Entry 3CVT (X-ray diffraction, 2.50 A resolution); this record covers chains C and G of the 8 polymer chains in the assembly.

Chain C:
Molecule: DNA-3-methyladenine glycosylase 2
Source organism: Escherichia coli
Notes: EC 3.2.2.21
Reference sequence: P04395 (3MG2_ECOLI); residues 1-282 here = UniProt positions 1-282
Sequence (282 residues; row label = number of the first residue in the row):
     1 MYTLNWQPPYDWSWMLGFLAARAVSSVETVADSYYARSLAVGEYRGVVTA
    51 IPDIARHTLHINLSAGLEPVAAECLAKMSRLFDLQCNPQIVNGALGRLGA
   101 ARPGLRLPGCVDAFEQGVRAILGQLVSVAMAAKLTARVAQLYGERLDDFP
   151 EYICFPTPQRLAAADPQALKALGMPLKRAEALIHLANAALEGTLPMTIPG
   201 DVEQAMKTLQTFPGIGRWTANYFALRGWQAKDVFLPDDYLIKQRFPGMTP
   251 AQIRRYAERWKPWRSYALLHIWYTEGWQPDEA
UniProt features mapped onto this chain:
  - active site: Asp238 (Proton acceptor)
  - site: Trp218 (Determinant for substrate specificity and/or activity)

Chain G:
Molecule: 12-nt DNA strand
Sequence (12 nucleotides; each row starts with the number of its first residue):
     1 GACATGAGTGCC
Modified positions: 8OG (8-oxo-2'-deoxy-guanosine-5'-monophosphate) at position 6

How chain C and chain G interact:
Contacting residue pairs (4):
  Thr249(C) - DA7(G)  hydrogen bond to the phosphate
  Pro250(C) - DA7(G)  phosphate contact
  Ala251(C) - DA7(G)  hydrogen bond to the phosphate
  Arg254(C) - 8OG_6(G)  salt bridge to the phosphate
Other interface residues (no listed pair), chain G (4 interface residues in all): DT5, DG8

In short:
The chain C/chain G interface involves 4 residues from each chain, with 2 hydrogen bonds and 1 salt bridge.
Polar pairs include Thr249(C)-DA7(G), Ala251(C)-DA7(G) and Arg254(C)-8OG_6(G). UniProt lists active-site
residue Asp238(C) on chain C.
Chain C is DNA-3-methyladenine glycosylase 2 (Escherichia coli) and chain G is a 12-nt DNA strand; the
structure, Crystal Structure of an AlkA Host/Guest Complex 8oxoGuanine:Cytosine Base Pair, was determined by
X-ray diffraction, deposited together with 3CW7, 3CWA, 3CWS, 3CWT and 3CWU.
